1O8P - chain A; structure by X-ray diffraction, 2.00 A resolution.

== Chain A ==
Protein: Putatuve endo-xylanase
From: Clostridium stercorarium
Notes: EC 3.2.1.8; fragment: carbohydrate-binding domain, residues 273-417
UniProtKB: Q93AQ5 (Q93AQ5); residues 7-151 here correspond to UniProt positions 273-417 (UniProt number = residue number + 266)
Amino-acid sequence (151 residues; row label = number of the first residue in the row):
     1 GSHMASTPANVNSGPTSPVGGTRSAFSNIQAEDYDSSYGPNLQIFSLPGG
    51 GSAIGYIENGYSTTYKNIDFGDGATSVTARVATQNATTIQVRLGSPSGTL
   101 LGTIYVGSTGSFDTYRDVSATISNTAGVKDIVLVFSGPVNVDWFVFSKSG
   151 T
Not modelled in the structure: 1-17, 149-151
Ion coordination: Ca2+: Gln30, Glu32, Ser52, Asp142

== Summary ==
Gln30, Glu32, Ser52 and Asp142 form the Ca2+ site.
Chain A is Putatuve endo-xylanase (Clostridium stercorarium); the structure, Unbound structure of CsCBM6-3
from Clostridium stercorarium, was determined by X-ray diffraction, deposited together with 1NAE, 1O8S and
1OD3.
